6CVL - chains A and E of the 5 polymer chains in the assembly; structure by X-ray diffraction, 2.95 A resolution.

[Chain A]
Molecule: MetI transmembrane subunit
Source organism: Escherichia coli (strain K12)
Reference sequence: P31547 (METI_ECOLI); numbering as in UniProt (aligned over 1-215)
Amino-acid sequence (215 residues; each row starts with the number of its first residue):
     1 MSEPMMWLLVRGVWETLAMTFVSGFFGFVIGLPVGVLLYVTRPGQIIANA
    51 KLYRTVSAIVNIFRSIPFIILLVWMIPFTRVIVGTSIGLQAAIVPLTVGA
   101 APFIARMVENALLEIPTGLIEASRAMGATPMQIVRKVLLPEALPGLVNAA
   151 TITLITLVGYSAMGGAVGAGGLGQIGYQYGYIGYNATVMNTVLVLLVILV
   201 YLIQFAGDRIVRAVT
Reported in the primary citation:
  - conformationally variable residues (side-chain flip): Met107, Met163, Tyr177
  - self-association interface (contacts with another copy of this molecule); pairs are residue here / residue on that copy: Met107-Met107
  - specificity-determining residues: Phe103, Met107, Tyr160, Met163 (proposed by the authors, not directly observed)

[Chain E]
Molecule: MetQ periplasmic binding protein
Source organism: Escherichia coli (strain K12)
Reference sequence: P28635 (METQ_ECOLI); residues 34-259 here = UniProt positions 34-259
Amino-acid sequence (226 residues; each row starts with the number of its first residue):
    34 KVGVIVGAEQQVAEVAQKVAKDKYGLDVELVTFNDYVLPNEALSKGDIDA
    84 NAFQHKPYLDQQLKDRGYKLVAVGNTFVYPIAGYSKKIKSLDELQDGSQV
   134 AVPNDPTNLGRSLLLLQKVGLIKLKDGVGLLPTVLDVVENPKNLKIVELE
   184 APQLPRSLDDAQIALAVINTTYASQIGLTPAKDGIFVEDKESPYVALIVT
   234 REDNKDAENVKKFVQAYQSDEVYEAA
Differences from the reference sequence: engineered mutation Ala229 (Asn in P28635)
Reported in the primary citation:
  - mutagenesis - N229A (20-fold): decreased binding to d-methionine
  - mutagenesis - N229A: decreased binding to d-semet

[Chain A / chain E interface]
Contacting residue pairs (27):
  Met5(A) with Leu168(E), hydrophobic
  Arg80(A) with Asp193(E), salt bridge; Ala194(E)
  Thr85(A) with Asp193(E), hydrogen bond; Gln195(E)
  Ser86(A) with Asp193(E)
  Ile87(A) with Gln132(E); Asp193(E); Gln195(E); Ile196(E), hydrophobic
  Ala166(A) with Glu181(E); Leu182(E); Glu183(E)
  Gly168(A) with Val180(E)
  Tyr177(A) with Asn67(E); Asp68(E)
  Gln178(A) with Asn137(E), hydrogen bond (side chain-backbone); Leu142(E); Glu181(E), hydrogen bond
  Tyr179(A) with Glu181(E)
  Tyr181(A) with Asp68(E); Val70(E); Leu71(E); Arg99(E), hydrogen bond (backbone-side chain)
  Ile182(A) with Pro139(E), hydrophobic
  Tyr184(A) with Asp98(E); Arg99(E)
Also at the interface, not in a pair above, chain A (16 interface residues in all): Ile76, Gly84, Gln174
Also at the interface, not in a pair above, chain E (24 interface residues in all): Tyr69, Val167, Arg189, Ser190, Asp192

[Overview]
Chain A and chain E form an interface of 16 and 24 residues respectively, with 4 hydrogen bonds and 1 salt
bridge. Polar pairs include Arg80(A)-Asp193(E), Thr85(A)-Asp193(E) and Gln178(A)-Asn137(E). The paper reports
that N229A of chain E reduces binding to d-methionine; specificity determinants Phe103(A), Met107(A) and
Tyr160(A) among others.
Chain A is MetI transmembrane subunit and chain E is MetQ periplasmic binding protein, both from Escherichia
coli (strain K12); the structure, Crystal structure of the Escherichia coli ATPgS-bound MetNI methionine ABC
transporter in complex with its MetQ ..., was determined by X-ray diffraction.
